6U9Y - chain A; structure by X-ray diffraction, 1.80 A resolution.

== Chain A ==
Molecule: Calcium-gated potassium channel MthK
From: Methanothermobacter thermautotrophicus
Notes: engineered mutation(s): UNP residues 18-99
Reference sequence: O27564 (MTHK_METTH); numbering as in UniProt (aligned over 18-99)
Chain sequence (82 residues; each row starts with the number of its first residue):
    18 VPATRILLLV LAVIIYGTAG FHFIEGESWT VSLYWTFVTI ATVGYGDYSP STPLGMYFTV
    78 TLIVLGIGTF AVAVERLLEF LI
Metal / ion sites: K+ site 1: Thr59, Val60; K+ site 2 near Thr59 (its only coordinating residue here); K+ site 3: Val60, Gly61; K+ site 4: Gly61, Tyr62
Residues lining bound ligands: hexane-1,6-diol (HEZ): Ala29, Ile32, Tyr33
UniProt features mapped onto this chain:
  - motif: Thr59 to Asp64 (Selectivity filter)

== Summary ==
Ligands of chain A: hexane-1,6-diol. Thr59 and Val60 coordinate K+ site 1. Val60 and Gly61 coordinate K+ site
3.
Chain A is Calcium-gated potassium channel MthK (Methanothermobacter thermautotrophicus); the structure,
Wild-type MthK pore in 11 mM K+, was determined by X-ray diffraction, deposited together with 6U9P, 6U9T and
6U9Z.
